Entry 7UCF (X-ray diffraction, 4.00 A resolution); this record covers chains D and G of the 6 polymer chains in the assembly.

Chain D:
Molecule: BG24 Fab heavy chain
Source organism: Homo sapiens
Notes: antibody fragment or engineered binder
Chain sequence (234 residues; each row starts with the number of its first residue):
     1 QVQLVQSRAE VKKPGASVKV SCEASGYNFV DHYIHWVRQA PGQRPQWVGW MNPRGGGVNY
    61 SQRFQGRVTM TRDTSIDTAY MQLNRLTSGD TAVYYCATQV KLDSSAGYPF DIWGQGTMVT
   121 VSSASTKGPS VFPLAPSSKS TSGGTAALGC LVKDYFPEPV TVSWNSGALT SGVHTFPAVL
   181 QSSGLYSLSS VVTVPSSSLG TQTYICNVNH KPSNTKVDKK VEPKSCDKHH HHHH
Not modelled in the structure: 138-143, 227-234
Cystine bridges: Cys-22/Cys-96, Cys-150/Cys-206

Chain G:
Molecule: Envelope glycoprotein gp120
Source organism: Human immunodeficiency virus 1
Reference sequence: Q2N0S6 (Q2N0S6_9HIV1); the construct lacks a stretch of the UniProt sequence and is renumbered around it, so the offset changes along the chain: 30-139 = UniProt 29-138; 148-185 = UniProt 139-176; 187-309 = UniProt 186-308; 312-321 = UniProt 309-318; 2 more segments
Chain sequence (501 residues; row label = number of the first residue in the row; note: 12 numbers in that range are skipped by the numbering (no residue carries them; nothing is unmodelled there); a row labelled like 185A-185I holds insertion residues (185A, then the next letters in order)):
     6 MDAMKRGLCC VLLLCGAVFV SPAGAGENLW VTVYYGVPVW KDAETTLFCA SDAKAYETEK
    66 HNVWATHACV PTDPNPQEIH LENVTEEFNM WKNNMVEQMH TDIISLWDQS LKPCVKLTPL
   126 CVTLQCTNVT NNIT
   148 DDMRGELKNC SFNMTTELRD KKQKVYSLFY RLDVVQIN
185A-185I ENQGNRSNN
   187 SNKEYRLINC NTSAITQACP KVSFEPIPIH YCAPAGFAIL KCKDKKFNGT GPCPSVSTVQ
   247 CTHGIKPVVS TQLLLNGSLA EEEVMIRSEN ITNNAKNILV QFNTPVQINC TRPNNNTRKS
   307 IRI
   312 GPGQAFYATG
  321A D
   322 IIGDIRQAHC NVSKATWNET LGKVVKQLRK HFGNNTIIRF ANSSGGDLEV TTHSFNCGGE
   382 FFYCNTSGLF NSTWISN
   400 TSVQGSNSTG SNDSITLPCR IKQIINMWQR IGQAMYAPPI QGVIRCVSNI TGLILTRDGG
   460 STNSTTETFR PGGGDMRDNW RSELYKYKVV KIEPLGVAPT RCKRRVVGR
Not modelled in the structure: 6-31, 148-151, 185A-185I, 400-409, 508
Differences from the reference sequence: initiating methionine (6); expression tag (7-29); conflict Gly-31 (Ala30 in Q2N0S6), Asn-332 (Thr330 in Q2N0S6), Cys-501 (Ala498 in Q2N0S6)
Cystine bridges: Cys-54/Cys-74, Cys-119/Cys-205, Cys-126/Cys-196, Cys-131/Cys-157, Cys-218/Cys-247, Cys-228/Cys-239, Cys-296/Cys-331, Cys-378/Cys-445, Cys-385/Cys-418
Glycans and other covalent adducts: glycan linked to Asn-88, Asn-276, Asn-332; N-acetylglucosamine (NAG) linked to Asn-133, Asn-156, Asn-160, Asn-197, Asn-234, Asn-262, Asn-295, Asn-301, Asn-355, Asn-363, Asn-386, Asn-392, Asn-448
Ligand contacts: alpha-L-fucopyranose (FUC): Ser-158, Lys-171, Val-172, Tyr-173

Chain D / chain G interface:
Contacting residue pairs (36):
  Tyr-33(D) with Ala-281(G), hydrogen bond (side chain-backbone)
  Trp-47(D) with Gly-458(G)
  Trp-50(D) with Asn-280(G)
  Arg-54(D) with His-105(G); Gln-428(G), hydrogen bond (backbone-side chain); Arg-476(G)
  Gly-55(D) with Gly-367(G); Asp-368(G), hydrogen bond (backbone-backbone); Gln-428(G)
  Gly-56(D) with Gly-367(G), hydrogen bond (backbone-backbone)
  Gly-57(D) with Gly-367(G)
  Val-58(D) with Ser-365(G); Gly-366(G)
  Asn-59(D) with Ser-365(G), hydrogen bond; Thr-455(G); Arg-456(G), hydrogen bond (side chain-backbone); Asp-457(G); Arg-469(G), hydrogen bond
  Tyr-60(D) with Ser-365(G); Asp-457(G)
  Ser-61(D) with Asp-457(G); Gly-459(G)
  Gln-62(D) with Asp-457(G); Ser-460(G), hydrogen bond; Thr-467(G)
  Arg-63(D) with Gly-459(G)
  Gln-65(D) with Asp-457(G), hydrogen bond; Arg-469(G)
  Arg-72(D) with Asp-368(G), salt bridge
  Ser-105(D) with Lys-97(G), hydrogen bond; Glu-275(G); Lys-282(G)
  Ala-106(D) with Asn-279(G), hydrogen bond (backbone-side chain)
  Tyr-108(D) with Asn-279(G); Asn-280(G), hydrogen bond; Ala-281(G), hydrophobic
Also at the interface, not in a pair above, chain G (24 interface residues in all): Val-371, Trp-427, Thr-465

Overview:
18 residues of chain D and 24 residues of chain G are in contact, with 12 hydrogen bonds and 1 salt bridge.
Polar pairs include Arg-72(D)/Asp-368(G), Tyr-33(D)/Ala-281(G) and Arg-54(D)/Gln-428(G). Chain G binds
alpha-L-fucopyranose.
Here chain D is BG24 Fab heavy chain (Homo sapiens) and chain G is Envelope glycoprotein gp120 (Human
immunodeficiency virus 1). Entry 7UCF (Structure of the BG505 SOSIP.664 trimer in complex with neutralizing
antibody Fab fragments 10-1074 and BG24) was determined by X-ray diffraction together with 7UCE and 7UCG from
the same study.
